Entry 4N4G (X-ray diffraction, 1.95 A resolution); this record covers chain A.

== Chain A ==
Protein: Zinc finger MYND domain-containing protein 11
Source organism: Mus musculus
UniProt: Q8R5C8 (ZMY11_MOUSE); residues 154-371 here = UniProt positions 154-371
Chain sequence (252 residues; each row starts with the number of its first residue):
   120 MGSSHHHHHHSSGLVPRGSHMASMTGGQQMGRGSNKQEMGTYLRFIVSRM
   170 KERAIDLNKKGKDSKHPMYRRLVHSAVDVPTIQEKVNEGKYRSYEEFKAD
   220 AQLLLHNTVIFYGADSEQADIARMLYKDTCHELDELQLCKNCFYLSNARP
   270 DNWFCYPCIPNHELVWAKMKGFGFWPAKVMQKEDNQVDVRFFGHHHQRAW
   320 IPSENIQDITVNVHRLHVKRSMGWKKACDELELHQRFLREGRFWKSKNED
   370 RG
Disordered / not traced: 120-153, 176-179, 367-371
Construct notes: expression tag (120-153)
Metal / ion sites: Zn2+: Cys-258, Cys-261, Cys-277, His-281
Swiss-Prot annotation at these positions:
  - region: Phe-291 to Phe-310 (Aromatic cage required for H3.3K36me3-specific binding)
  - binding site (Zn(2+)): Cys-258, Cys-261, Cys-277, His-281
  - cross-link: Lys-366 (Glycyl lysine isopeptide (Lys-Gly) (interchain with G-Cter in SUMO2))
  - mutagenesis: Arg-168 (R168A: Impaired H3.3K36me3 binding), Asp-234 to Glu-236 (No effect on protein folding and histone binding), Glu-251 (E251A: Impaired H3.3K36me3 binding), Asn-266 (N266A: Impaired H3.3K36me3 binding), Phe-291 (F291A: Abolished H3.3K36me3 binding), Trp-294 (W294A: Abolished H3.3K36me3 binding), Asp-307 (D307A: Impaired H3.3K36me3 binding), Phe-310 (F310A: Abolished H3.3K36me3 binding)
What the authors report for this chain:
  - mutagenesis - D234A/E236A: unchanged binding to B
  - mutagenesis - W294A: decreased growth

== In short ==
The Zn2+ site is built by Cys-258, Cys-261, Cys-277 and His-281. UniProt lists 4 Zn2+-binding residues and 10
mutagenesis sites. From the paper: W294A reduces growth; D234A/E236A leave binding to B unchanged.
Chain A is Zinc finger MYND domain-containing protein 11 (Mus musculus); the structure, Crystal structure of
the Bromo-PWWP of the mouse zinc finger MYND-type containing 11 isoform alpha, was determined by X-ray
diffraction together with 4N4H and 4N4I from the same study.
